3TTX - chains A and D of the 4 polymer chains in the assembly; structure by X-ray diffraction, 1.74 A resolution.

== Chain A (and D) ==
Name: Catalase HPII
Source organism: Escherichia coli
Notes: EC 1.11.1.6; chain D of this document is another copy of the same molecule, construct and numbering; everything in this record applies to it too
UniProt: P21179 (CATE_ECOLI); numbering as in UniProt (aligned over 1-753)
Chain sequence (753 residues; numbered 1 to 753; the number before each row is that of its first residue):
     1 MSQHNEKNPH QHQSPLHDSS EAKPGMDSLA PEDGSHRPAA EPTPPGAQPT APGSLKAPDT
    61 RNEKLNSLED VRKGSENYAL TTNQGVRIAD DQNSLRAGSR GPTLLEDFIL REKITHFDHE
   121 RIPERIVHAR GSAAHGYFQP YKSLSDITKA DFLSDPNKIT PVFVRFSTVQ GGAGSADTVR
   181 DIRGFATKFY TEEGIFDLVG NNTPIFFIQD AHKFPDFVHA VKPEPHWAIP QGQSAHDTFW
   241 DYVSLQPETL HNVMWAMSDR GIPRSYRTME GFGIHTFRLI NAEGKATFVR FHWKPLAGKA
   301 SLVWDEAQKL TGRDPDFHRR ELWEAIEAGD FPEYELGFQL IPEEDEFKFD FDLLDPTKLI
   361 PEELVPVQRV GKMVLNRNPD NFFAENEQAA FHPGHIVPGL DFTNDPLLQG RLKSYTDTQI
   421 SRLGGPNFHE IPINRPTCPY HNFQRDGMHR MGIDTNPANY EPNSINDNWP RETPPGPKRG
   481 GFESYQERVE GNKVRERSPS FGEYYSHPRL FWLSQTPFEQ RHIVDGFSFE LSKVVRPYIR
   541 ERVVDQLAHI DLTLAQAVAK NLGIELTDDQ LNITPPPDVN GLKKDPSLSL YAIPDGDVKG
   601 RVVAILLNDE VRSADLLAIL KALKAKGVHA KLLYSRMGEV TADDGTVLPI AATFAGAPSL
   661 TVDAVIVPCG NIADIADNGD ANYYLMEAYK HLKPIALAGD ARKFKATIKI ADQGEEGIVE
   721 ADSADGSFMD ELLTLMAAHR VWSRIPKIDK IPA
Disordered / not traced: 1-27
Sequence notes: engineered mutation Lys413 (Phe in P21179)
Modified / non-standard residues: Cys669 (cysteinesulfonic acid; OCS)
Metal / ion sites: heme Fe near Tyr415 (its only coordinating residue here)
Small-molecule neighbours:
  - heme (HEM), molecule 1: Ile114, Phe117, Asp118
  - heme (HEM), molecule 2: Arg125, Ile126, Val127, His128, Arg165, Ser167, Gly184, Phe185, Ala186, Val199, Gly200, Asn201, Phe206, Ala211, Phe214, Ile274, His275, Ala389, Phe391, Leu407, Gly410, Arg411, Ser414, Tyr415, Thr418, Gln419, Arg422
Reported in the primary citation:
  - mutagenesis - F413K: unchanged stability
  - conformationally variable residues (side-chain flip): Arg111
  - mutagenesis - R111A, R111K, F413K: unchanged expression
  - mutagenesis - T115A: increased catalytic activity
  - catalytic residues: His128 (citing earlier work)

== Chain A / chain D interface ==
Pairs across the interface - 261 pairs, chain A then chain D:
  Ser28(A) - Leu245(D)
  Leu29(A) - Arg542(D)  hydrogen bond (backbone-side chain)
  Ala30(A) - Arg542(D)
  Pro31(A) - Tyr538(D)
  Ser35(A) - Tyr538(D)
  His36(A) - Arg536(D)  hydrogen bond (backbone-side chain)
  His36(A) - Tyr538(D)
  Pro49(A) - Arg536(D)
  Thr50(A) - His226(D)  hydrogen bond
  Thr50(A) - Trp227(D)
  Ala51(A) - His226(D)
  Pro52(A) - His226(D)
  Asp90(A) - Arg495(D)
  Asp91(A) - His212(D)  salt bridge
  Asp91(A) - Lys213(D)  hydrogen bond (backbone-side chain)
  Asp91(A) - Asp216(D)
  Gln92(A) - Asp210(D)
  Gln92(A) - Lys213(D)  hydrogen bond
  Gln92(A) - Arg497(D)  hydrogen bond (backbone-side chain)
  Asn93(A) - Asp210(D)
  Asn93(A) - His212(D)
  Asn93(A) - Arg495(D)
  Asn93(A) - Glu496(D)
  Asn93(A) - Arg497(D)  hydrogen bond
  Ser94(A) - Asp210(D)  hydrogen bond
  Ser94(A) - His212(D)
  Ser94(A) - Val494(D)
  Ser94(A) - Arg495(D)
  Leu95(A) - Lys493(D)
  Leu95(A) - Val494(D)
  Leu95(A) - Arg495(D)
  Arg96(A) - Asp210(D)  salt bridge
  Arg96(A) - Pro406(D)
  Arg96(A) - Asn492(D)
  Arg96(A) - Lys493(D)
  Arg96(A) - Val494(D)  hydrogen bond (backbone-backbone)
  Arg96(A) - Glu496(D)  hydrogen bond (side chain-backbone)
  Arg96(A) - Arg497(D)
  Ala97(A) - Val489(D)  hydrophobic
  Ala97(A) - Asn492(D)
  Gly98(A) - Gly491(D)
  Gly98(A) - Asn492(D)  hydrogen bond (backbone-backbone)
  Gly98(A) - Val494(D)
  Ser99(A) - Val494(D)
  Ser99(A) - Glu496(D)
  Ser99(A) - Ser498(D)
  Arg100(A) - Glu346(D)  salt bridge
  Arg100(A) - Phe347(D)
  Arg100(A) - Asp352(D)  salt bridge
  Arg100(A) - Leu354(D)
  Arg100(A) - Asn404(D)
  Arg100(A) - Ser498(D)
  Gly101(A) - Asn404(D)
  Pro102(A) - Asn404(D)
  Pro102(A) - Gln409(D)
  Pro102(A) - Val489(D)
  Thr103(A) - Gln409(D)  hydrogen bond (backbone-side chain)
  Leu104(A) - Lys493(D)
  Glu106(A) - Lys493(D)  salt bridge
  Asp107(A) - Arg495(D)  salt bridge
  Ile109(A) - Arg495(D)
  Leu110(A) - His212(D)
  Arg111(A) - Lys413(D)
  Lys113(A) - His212(D)  hydrogen bond (side chain-backbone)
  Lys113(A) - Asp216(D)  salt bridge
  Ile114(A) - Ala211(D)
  Ile114(A) - Pro215(D)
  Ile114(A) - Lys413(D)
  Thr115(A) - Lys413(D)  hydrogen bond
  Thr115(A) - Asp417(D)
  Phe117(A) - Ile126(D)
  Phe117(A) - Phe214(D)  hydrophobic
  Phe117(A) - Pro215(D)  hydrophobic
  Phe117(A) - Val218(D)  hydrophobic
  Asp118(A) - Ile126(D)
  Asp118(A) - Lys413(D)  salt bridge
  Asp118(A) - Ser414(D)  hydrogen bond
  Asp118(A) - Asp417(D)
  Asp118(A) - Thr418(D)  hydrogen bond (backbone-side chain)
  His119(A) - Asp417(D)  salt bridge
  His119(A) - Ser421(D)  hydrogen bond
  Glu120(A) - Ile126(D)
  Glu120(A) - His219(D)  salt bridge
  Arg121(A) - Pro123(D)
  Arg121(A) - Glu124(D)
  Arg121(A) - Ile126(D)  hydrogen bond (side chain-backbone)
  Arg121(A) - Lys222(D)
  Pro123(A) - Arg121(D)
  Glu124(A) - Arg121(D)
  Ile126(A) - Phe117(D)
  Ile126(A) - Asp118(D)
  Ile126(A) - Glu120(D)
  Ile126(A) - Arg121(D)  hydrogen bond (backbone-side chain)
  Gly174(A) - Gly174(D)
  Gly174(A) - Ser175(D)  hydrogen bond (backbone-backbone)
  Gly174(A) - Gln231(D)
  Ser175(A) - Gly174(D)  hydrogen bond (backbone-backbone)
  Asp210(A) - Gln92(D)
  Asp210(A) - Asn93(D)
  Asp210(A) - Ser94(D)  hydrogen bond
  Asp210(A) - Arg96(D)  salt bridge
  Ala211(A) - Ile114(D)
  His212(A) - Asp91(D)  salt bridge
  His212(A) - Asn93(D)
  His212(A) - Ser94(D)
  His212(A) - Ile109(D)
  His212(A) - Leu110(D)
  His212(A) - Lys113(D)  hydrogen bond (backbone-side chain)
  Lys213(A) - Asp91(D)  hydrogen bond (side chain-backbone)
  Lys213(A) - Gln92(D)  hydrogen bond
  Phe214(A) - Phe117(D)  hydrophobic
  Pro215(A) - Ile114(D)
  Pro215(A) - Phe117(D)  hydrophobic
  Asp216(A) - Asp91(D)
  Asp216(A) - Lys113(D)  salt bridge
  Val218(A) - Phe117(D)  hydrophobic
  His219(A) - Glu120(D)  salt bridge
  Lys222(A) - Arg121(D)
  Pro225(A) - Asn381(D)
  Pro225(A) - Phe382(D)  hydrogen bond (backbone-backbone)
  His226(A) - Thr50(D)  hydrogen bond
  His226(A) - Ala51(D)
  His226(A) - Pro52(D)
  His226(A) - Trp323(D)
  His226(A) - Asp380(D)
  His226(A) - Phe382(D)  hydrogen bond (backbone-backbone)
  Trp227(A) - Thr50(D)
  Trp227(A) - Arg319(D)
  Trp227(A) - Arg320(D)
  Trp227(A) - Trp323(D)  hydrophobic
  Trp227(A) - Glu324(D)
  Trp227(A) - Phe382(D)
  Ala228(A) - Arg319(D)  hydrogen bond (backbone-side chain)
  Ala228(A) - Phe382(D)  hydrophobic
  Ile229(A) - Asp316(D)
  Ile229(A) - Arg319(D)
  Ile229(A) - Arg320(D)
  Pro230(A) - Asp316(D)
  Gln231(A) - Gly174(D)
  Gln231(A) - Asp316(D)  hydrogen bond (backbone-side chain)
  Gln233(A) - Pro315(D)
  Leu245(A) - Leu29(D)  hydrophobic
  Asp305(A) - Arg313(D)  salt bridge
  Gln308(A) - Gly312(D)
  Gln308(A) - Arg313(D)  hydrogen bond
  Lys309(A) - Arg313(D)
  Thr311(A) - Gly312(D)  hydrogen bond (side chain-backbone)
  Gly312(A) - Gln308(D)
  Gly312(A) - Thr311(D)  hydrogen bond (backbone-side chain)
  Gly312(A) - Gly312(D)
  Arg313(A) - Asp305(D)  salt bridge
  Arg313(A) - Gln308(D)  hydrogen bond
  Arg313(A) - Lys309(D)
  Pro315(A) - Gln233(D)
  Asp316(A) - Ile229(D)
  Asp316(A) - Pro230(D)
  Asp316(A) - Gln231(D)  hydrogen bond (side chain-backbone)
  Arg319(A) - Trp227(D)
  Arg319(A) - Ala228(D)  hydrogen bond (side chain-backbone)
  Arg319(A) - Ile229(D)
  Arg320(A) - Trp227(D)
  Arg320(A) - Ile229(D)
  Trp323(A) - His226(D)
  Trp323(A) - Trp227(D)  hydrophobic
  Glu346(A) - Arg100(D)  salt bridge
  Phe347(A) - Arg100(D)
  Asp352(A) - Arg100(D)  salt bridge
  Leu354(A) - Arg100(D)
  Asp380(A) - His226(D)
  Asn381(A) - Pro225(D)
  Phe382(A) - Pro225(D)  hydrogen bond (backbone-backbone)
  Phe382(A) - His226(D)  hydrogen bond (backbone-backbone)
  Phe382(A) - Trp227(D)
  Phe382(A) - Ala228(D)  hydrophobic
  Asn404(A) - Arg100(D)
  Asn404(A) - Gly101(D)
  Asn404(A) - Pro102(D)
  Pro406(A) - Arg96(D)
  Gln409(A) - Pro102(D)
  Gln409(A) - Thr103(D)  hydrogen bond (side chain-backbone)
  Lys413(A) - Ile114(D)
  Lys413(A) - Thr115(D)  hydrogen bond
  Lys413(A) - Asp118(D)  salt bridge
  Ser414(A) - Ile114(D)
  Ser414(A) - Asp118(D)  hydrogen bond
  Asp417(A) - Thr115(D)
  Asp417(A) - Asp118(D)
  Asp417(A) - His119(D)  salt bridge
  Thr418(A) - Asp118(D)  hydrogen bond (side chain-backbone)
  Ser421(A) - His119(D)  hydrogen bond
  Val489(A) - Ala97(D)  hydrophobic
  Gly491(A) - Gly98(D)
  Asn492(A) - Arg96(D)
  Asn492(A) - Ala97(D)
  Asn492(A) - Gly98(D)  hydrogen bond (backbone-backbone)
  Lys493(A) - Leu95(D)
  Lys493(A) - Arg96(D)
  Lys493(A) - Leu104(D)
  Lys493(A) - Glu106(D)  salt bridge
  Val494(A) - Ser94(D)
  Val494(A) - Leu95(D)
  Val494(A) - Arg96(D)  hydrogen bond (backbone-backbone)
  Val494(A) - Gly98(D)
  Val494(A) - Ser99(D)
  Arg495(A) - Asp90(D)
  Arg495(A) - Asn93(D)
  Arg495(A) - Ser94(D)
  Arg495(A) - Leu95(D)
  Arg495(A) - Asp107(D)  salt bridge
  Arg495(A) - Ile109(D)
  Glu496(A) - Asn93(D)
  Glu496(A) - Arg96(D)  hydrogen bond (backbone-side chain)
  Glu496(A) - Ser99(D)
  Arg497(A) - Gln92(D)  hydrogen bond (side chain-backbone)
  Arg497(A) - Asn93(D)  hydrogen bond
  Arg497(A) - Arg96(D)
  Ser498(A) - Ser99(D)
  Ser498(A) - Arg100(D)
  Ser532(A) - Met637(D)
  Lys533(A) - Gly656(D)  hydrogen bond (side chain-backbone)
  Val535(A) - Pro49(D)
  Arg536(A) - His36(D)  hydrogen bond (side chain-backbone)
  Arg536(A) - Pro49(D)
  Tyr538(A) - Pro31(D)
  Tyr538(A) - Ser35(D)
  Tyr538(A) - His36(D)
  Arg540(A) - Met637(D)
  Arg542(A) - Leu29(D)  hydrogen bond (side chain-backbone)
  Lys560(A) - Arg636(D)
  Asn561(A) - Arg636(D)
  Asn561(A) - Met637(D)  hydrogen bond (backbone-backbone)
  Leu562(A) - Met637(D)
  Leu562(A) - Gly638(D)
  Gly563(A) - Met637(D)
  Arg636(A) - Lys560(D)
  Arg636(A) - Asn561(D)
  Met637(A) - Ser532(D)
  Met637(A) - Arg540(D)
  Met637(A) - Asn561(D)  hydrogen bond (backbone-backbone)
  Met637(A) - Leu562(D)
  Met637(A) - Gly563(D)  hydrogen bond (backbone-backbone)
  Gly638(A) - Leu562(D)  hydrogen bond (backbone-backbone)
  Gly656(A) - Lys533(D)  hydrogen bond (backbone-side chain)
  Gly679(A) - Asp749(D)
  Gly679(A) - Lys750(D)
  Gly679(A) - Ile751(D)
  Gly679(A) - Pro752(D)
  Asn682(A) - Pro752(D)
  Tyr683(A) - Tyr683(D)
  Tyr683(A) - Pro752(D)
  Tyr683(A) - Ala753(D)  hydrophobic
  Met686(A) - Pro752(D)  hydrophobic
  Asp749(A) - Gly679(D)  hydrogen bond (backbone-backbone)
  Lys750(A) - Asp677(D)
  Lys750(A) - Gly679(D)
  Ile751(A) - Gly679(D)
  Pro752(A) - Gly679(D)
  Pro752(A) - Asn682(D)
  Pro752(A) - Tyr683(D)
  Pro752(A) - Met686(D)  hydrophobic
  Ala753(A) - Tyr683(D)  hydrophobic
Other interface residues (no listed pair), chain A (135 interface residues in all): Gln48, Ile122, Arg125, Val127, Arg130, Gln246, Glu324, Ile420, Glu490, Pro499, Ser500, Phe529, Asp677, Lys690
Other interface residues (no listed pair), chain D (135 interface residues in all): Ala30, Gln48, Arg111, Ile122, Arg125, Val127, Arg130, Gln246, Ile420, Glu490, Pro499, Ser500, Phe529, Val535, Asn678, Asp680

== In short ==
Chain A and chain D each contribute 135 residues to their interface, with 57 hydrogen bonds and 22 salt
bridges. Polar contacts include Asp91(A)-His212(D), Arg96(A)-Asp210(D) and Arg100(A)-Glu346(D). Ligands of
chain A: heme. From the paper: the catalytic residue His128(A); T115A of chain A increases catalytic activity;
4 substitutions were tested in all.
Both chains are Catalase HPII (Escherichia coli). Entry 3TTX (Structure of the F413K variant of E. coli KatE)
was determined by X-ray diffraction (same publication as 3TTT, 3TTU, 3TTV and 3TTW).
